PDB entry 7O3X | electron microscopy, 3.90 A resolution | chains E and F of the 6 polymer chains in the assembly

== Chain E (and F) ==
Molecule: Protein sll0617
Organism: Synechocystis sp. (strain PCC 6803 / Kazusa)
Notes: chain F of this document is another copy of the same molecule, construct and numbering; everything in this record applies to it too
Reference sequence: Q55707 (Y617_SYNY3); residue numbers follow UniProt; this construct covers 3-267
Amino-acid sequence (266 residues; numbered 2 to 267; the number before each row is that of its first residue):
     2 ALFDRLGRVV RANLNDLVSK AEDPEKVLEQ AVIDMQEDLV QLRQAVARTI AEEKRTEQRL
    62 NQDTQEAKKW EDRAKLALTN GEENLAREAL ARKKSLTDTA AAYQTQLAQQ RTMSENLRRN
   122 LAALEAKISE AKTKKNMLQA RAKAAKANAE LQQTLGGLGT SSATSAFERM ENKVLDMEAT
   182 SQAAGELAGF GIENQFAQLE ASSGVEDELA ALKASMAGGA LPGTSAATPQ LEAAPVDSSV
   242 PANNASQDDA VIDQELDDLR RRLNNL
Unresolved in the structure: 217-267
Construct notes: expression tag (2)
From the paper describing this entry:
  - mutagenesis - F4E: decreased growth in response to high light
  - mutagenesis - V11E: abolished growth in response to high light
  - catalytic residues: Glu126, Glu179 (proposed by the authors, not directly observed)
  - mutagenesis - R44K, E126Q, E179Q: decreased catalytic activity on ATP
  - mutagenesis - R44K, E126Q, E179Q: decreased catalytic activity on GTP
  - mutagenesis - E126Q/E179Q: abolished catalytic activity
  - mutagenesis - K133R: unchanged catalytic activity

== How chain E and chain F interact ==
Pairs across the interface - 22 pairs, chain E then chain F:
  Leu3(E) - Arg12(F)
  Leu3(E) - Leu15(F)  hydrophobic
  Leu3(E) - Asn16(F)
  Leu3(E) - Val19(F)  hydrophobic
  Arg6(E) - Asn16(F)  hydrogen bond (side chain-backbone)
  Arg6(E) - Val19(F)
  Arg6(E) - Ser20(F)  hydrogen bond
  Arg6(E) - Glu23(F)  salt bridge
  Arg9(E) - Gln31(F)
  Arg9(E) - Ala32(F)
  Arg9(E) - Asp35(F)  salt bridge
  Val10(E) - Ala22(F)
  Val10(E) - Glu23(F)
  Arg12(E) - Gln31(F)
  Arg12(E) - Asp35(F)  salt bridge
  Ala13(E) - Lys27(F)
  Ala13(E) - Gln31(F)
  Asn14(E) - Lys27(F)
  Asn16(E) - Glu30(F)
  Asn16(E) - Gln31(F)  hydrogen bond
  Asn16(E) - Ile34(F)
  Asp17(E) - Lys27(F)
Interface residues without a listed pair, chain E (11 interface residues in all): Phe4, Leu7
Interface residues without a listed pair, chain F (14 interface residues in all): Val28

== Summary ==
11 residues of chain E and 14 residues of chain F are in contact, with 3 hydrogen bonds and 3 salt bridges.
Polar pairs include Arg6(E)-Glu23(F), Arg9(E)-Asp35(F) and Arg12(E)-Asp35(F). The paper reports catalytic
residues Glu126(E) and Glu179(E); R44K, E126Q and E179Q of chain E reduce catalytic activity on ATP; 7
substitutions were tested in all.
Chain E and chain F are both Protein sll0617 (Synechocystis sp. (strain PCC 6803 / Kazusa)); the structure,
Structural basis for VIPP1 oligomerization and maintenance of thylakoid membrane integrity, was determined by
electron microscopy (same publication as 7O3W, 7O3Y, 7O3Z and 7O40).
